9JPX - chains A and F of the 8 polymer chains in the assembly; structure by electron microscopy, 2.95 A resolution.

[Chain A]
Name: V(D)J recombination-activating protein 1
Organism: Mus musculus
Notes: EC 3.1.-.-, 2.3.2.27
Reference sequence: P15919 (RAG1_MOUSE); residues 1-1040 here = UniProt positions 1-1040
Chain sequence (1040 residues; numbered 1 to 1040; the number before each row is that of its first residue):
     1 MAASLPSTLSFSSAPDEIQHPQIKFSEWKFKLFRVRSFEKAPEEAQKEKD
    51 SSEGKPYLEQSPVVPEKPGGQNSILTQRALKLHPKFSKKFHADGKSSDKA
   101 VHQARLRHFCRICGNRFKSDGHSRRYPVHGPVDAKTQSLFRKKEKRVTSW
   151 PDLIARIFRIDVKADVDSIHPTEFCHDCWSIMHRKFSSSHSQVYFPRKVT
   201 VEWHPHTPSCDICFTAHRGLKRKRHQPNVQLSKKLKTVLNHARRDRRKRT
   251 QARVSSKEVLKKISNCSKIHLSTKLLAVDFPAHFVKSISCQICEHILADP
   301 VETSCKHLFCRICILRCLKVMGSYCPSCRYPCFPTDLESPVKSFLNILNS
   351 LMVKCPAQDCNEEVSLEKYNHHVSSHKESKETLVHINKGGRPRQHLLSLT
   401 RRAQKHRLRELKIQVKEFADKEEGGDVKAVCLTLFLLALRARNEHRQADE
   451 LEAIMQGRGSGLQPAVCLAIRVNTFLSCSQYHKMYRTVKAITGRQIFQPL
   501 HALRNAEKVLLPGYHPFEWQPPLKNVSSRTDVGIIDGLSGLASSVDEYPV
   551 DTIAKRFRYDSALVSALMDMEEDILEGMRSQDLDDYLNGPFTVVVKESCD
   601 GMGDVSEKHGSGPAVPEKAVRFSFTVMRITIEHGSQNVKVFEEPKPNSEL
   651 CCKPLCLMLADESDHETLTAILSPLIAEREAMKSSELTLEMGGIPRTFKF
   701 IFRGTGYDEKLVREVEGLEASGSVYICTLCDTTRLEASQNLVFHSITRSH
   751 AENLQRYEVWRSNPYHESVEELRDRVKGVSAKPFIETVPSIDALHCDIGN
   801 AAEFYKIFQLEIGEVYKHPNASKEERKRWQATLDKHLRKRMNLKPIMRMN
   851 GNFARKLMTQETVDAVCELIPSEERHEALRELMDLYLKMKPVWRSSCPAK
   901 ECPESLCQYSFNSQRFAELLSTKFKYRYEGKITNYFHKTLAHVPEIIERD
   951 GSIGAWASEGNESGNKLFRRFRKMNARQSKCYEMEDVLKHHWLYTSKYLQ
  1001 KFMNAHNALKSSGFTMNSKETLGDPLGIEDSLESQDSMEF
Not modelled in the structure: 1-460, 1009-1040
Ion coordination: Ca2+: Asp600, Glu962 (shared with DG30(F) of chain F); Zn2+: Cys727, Cys730, His937, His942
Swiss-Prot annotation at these positions:
  - zinc finger: Cys290 to Arg329 (RING-type), Leu351 to Lys380 (RAG1-type)
  - DNA-binding region: Gly389 to Gln456 (NBD)
  - binding site (Zn(2+)): Cys266, His270, Cys290, Cys293, His295, Cys305, His307, Cys310, Cys313, Cys325, Cys328, Cys355, Cys360, His372, His376
  - binding site (a divalent metal cation): Asp600, Asp708, Glu962
  - site: Trp893 (Essential for DNA hairpin formation, participates in base-stacking interactions near the cleavage site)
  - cross-link: Lys233 (Glycyl lysine isopeptide (Lys-Gly) (interchain with G-Cter in ubiquitin))
  - mutagenesis: Lys233 (K233M: Abolishes autoubiquitination), His307 (H307A: Displays lower E3 ligase activity and affects the joining step of V(D)J recombination), Cys325 (C325G: Loss of E3 ligase activity and affects the joining step of V(D)J recombination), Arg391 (R391A: Defects in converting nicked products to hairpins; R391L: Impairs DNA-binding and hairpin formation while maintaining some nicking activity), Arg393 (R393A: Impairs DNA-binding and hairpin formation while maintaining some nicking activity), Arg401 (R401A: Allows robust hairpin activity), Arg402 (R402A: Defects in converting nicked products to hairpins), Lys405 (K405A: Reduced hairpin activity), His406 (H406A: Allows robust hairpin activity), Arg407 (R407A: Impairs DNA-binding and reduces hairpin formation without affecting nicking activity), Asn443 (N443A: Impairs DNA-binding; when associated with A-445), His445 (H445A: Impairs DNA-binding; when associated with A-443), 23 further mutagenesis entries in UniProt

[Chain F]
Molecule: 15-nt DNA strand
Sequence (15 nucleotides; numbered 16 to 30; the number before each row is that of its first residue):
    16 GGCTGTATCACTGTG
Ion coordination: Ca2+: DG30 (shared with Asp600(A), Glu962(A) of chain A)

[Chain A / chain F interface]
Contacting residue pairs (17):
  Leu794(A) - DG30(F)  base contact
  Asn850(A) - DG30(F)  base contact
  Gly851(A) - DG30(F)  hydrogen bond to the base
  Asn852(A) - DG28(F)  hydrogen bond to the base
  Asn852(A) - DT29(F)  base contact
  Asn852(A) - DG30(F)  base contact
  Arg855(A) - DG30(F)  hydrogen bond to the base
  Glu959(A) - DG30(F)  hydrogen bond to the base
  Glu962(A) - DT29(F)  sugar contact
  Glu962(A) - DG30(F)  sugar contact
  Ser963(A) - DT29(F)  base contact
  Ser963(A) - DG30(F)  base contact
  Asn965(A) - DT29(F)  phosphate contact
  Lys966(A) - DG28(F)  hydrogen bond to the base
  Lys966(A) - DT29(F)  sugar contact
  Arg969(A) - DT29(F)  sugar contact
  Arg969(A) - DG30(F)  salt bridge to the phosphate
Other interface residues (no listed pair), chain A (14 interface residues in all): Met602, Ile798, Lys856
Other interface residues (no listed pair), chain F (4 interface residues in all): DC26

[Summary]
14 residues of chain A and 4 residues of chain F are in contact, with 5 hydrogen bonds and 1 salt bridge.
Polar contacts include Gly851(A)-DG30(F), Asn852(A)-DG28(F) and Arg855(A)-DG30(F).
Here chain A is V(D)J recombination-activating protein 1 (Mus musculus) and chain F is a 15-nt DNA strand.
Entry 9JPX (CryoEM structure of mouse RAG SEC-0) was determined by electron microscopy (same publication as
9JPU, 9JQN, 9JTS and 9JTU).
